Entry 8UT2 (electron microscopy, 2.56 A resolution); this record covers chains A and H of the 12 polymer chains in the assembly.

# Chain A
Protein: Fusion glycoprotein F0
From: Measles morbillivirus
UniProt: Q786F3 (FUS_MEASC); residues 1-112 here = UniProt positions 1-112
Amino-acid sequence (112 residues; each row starts with the number of its first residue):
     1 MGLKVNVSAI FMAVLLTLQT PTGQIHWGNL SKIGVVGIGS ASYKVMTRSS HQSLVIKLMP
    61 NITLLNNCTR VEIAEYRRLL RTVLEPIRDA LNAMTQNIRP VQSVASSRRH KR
Disordered / not traced: 1-23, 105-112
Covalent attachments: N-acetylglucosamine (NAG) linked to Asn29, Asn61, Asn67
UniProt features mapped onto this chain:
  - region: Thr69 to Thr95 (HRC)
  - site: Arg112 (Cleavage)
  - glycosylation (N-linked (GlcNAc...) asparagine): Asn29, Asn61

# Chain H
Protein: mAb 77 Heavy Chain
From: Mus musculus
Amino-acid sequence (479 residues; row label = number of the first residue in the row; numbers below 1 keep their minus sign (Met-18 is residue -18)):
   -18 MGWSCIILFL VATATGVHSD VQLQESGPGL VKPSQSLSLT CTVSGYSITS DYAWNWIRQF
    42 PGNKLEWMGY ISYTLTTGYN PSLKSRISIT RDSSKNQFFL QLNSVTTEDT ATYYCARSGW
   102 LLPYWYFDVW GAGTTVTVSS ASTKGPSVFP LAPSSKSTSG GTAALGCLVK DYFPEPVTVS
   162 WNSGALTSGV HTFPAVLQSS GLYSLSSVVT VPSSSLGTQT YICNVNHKPS NTKVDKKVEP
   222 KSCDKGLEVL FQGPTHTCPP CPAPELLGGP SVFLFPPKPK DTLMISRTPE VTCVVVDVSH
   282 EDPEVKFNWY VDGVEVHNAK TKPREEQYNS TYRVVSVLTV LHQDWLNGKE YKCKVSNKAL
   342 PAPIEKTISK AKGQPREPQV YTLPPSRDEL TKNQVSLTCL VKGFYPSDIA VEWESNGQPE
   402 NNYKTTPPVL DSDGSFFLYS KLTVDKSRWQ QGNVFSCSVM HEALHNHYTQ KSLSLSPGK
Disordered / not traced: -18 to 0, 120-460
Cystine bridges: Cys22-Cys96

# Chain A / chain H interface
Contacting residue pairs (8; chain A residue first):
  Trp27(A) - Thr55(H)  hydrogen bond
  Trp27(A) - Thr57(H)
  Trp27(A) - Trp101(H)
  Gly28(A) - Leu102(H)
  Gly37(A) - Tyr54(H)  hydrogen bond (backbone-side chain)
  Ser40(A) - Tyr54(H)
  Ser40(A) - Thr55(H)
  Ser40(A) - Arg72(H)  hydrogen bond (backbone-side chain)
Also at the interface, not in a pair above, chain A (7 interface residues in all): Ser31, Val36, Ala41
Also at the interface, not in a pair above, chain H (7 interface residues in all): Leu56

# Overview
Chain A and chain H each contribute 7 residues to their interface, with 3 hydrogen bonds. Polar contacts
include Trp27(A)-Thr55(H), Gly37(A)-Tyr54(H) and Ser40(A)-Arg72(H). N-acetylglucosamine is covalently linked
to Asn29(A), Asn61(A) and Asn67(A).
Here chain A is Fusion glycoprotein F0 (Measles morbillivirus) and chain H is mAb 77 Heavy Chain (Mus
musculus). Entry 8UT2 (Pre-fusion Measles virus fusion protein complexed with Fab 77) was determined by
electron microscopy (same publication as 8UTF, 8UUP, 8UUQ and 9AT8).
